9GL2 - chains A and B of the 4 polymer chains in the assembly; structure by electron microscopy, 3.20 A resolution.

[Chain A]
Molecule: Guanine nucleotide-binding protein G(s) subunit alpha isoforms short
Source organism: Homo sapiens
Reference sequence: P63092 (GNAS2_HUMAN); residues 1-394 here = UniProt positions 1-394
Sequence (394 residues; numbered 1 to 394; the number before each row is that of its first residue):
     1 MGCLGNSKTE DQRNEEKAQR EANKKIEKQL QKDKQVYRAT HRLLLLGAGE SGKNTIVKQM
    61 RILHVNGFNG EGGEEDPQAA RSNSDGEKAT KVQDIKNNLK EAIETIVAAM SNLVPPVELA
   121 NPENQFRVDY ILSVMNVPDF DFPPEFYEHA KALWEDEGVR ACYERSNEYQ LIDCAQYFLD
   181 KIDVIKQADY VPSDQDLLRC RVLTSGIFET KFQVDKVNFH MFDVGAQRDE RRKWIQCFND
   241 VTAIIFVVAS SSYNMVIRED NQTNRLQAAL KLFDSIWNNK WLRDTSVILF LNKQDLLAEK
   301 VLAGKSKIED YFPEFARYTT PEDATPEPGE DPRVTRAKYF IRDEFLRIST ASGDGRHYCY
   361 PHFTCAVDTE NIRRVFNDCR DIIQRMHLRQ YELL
Unresolved in the structure: 1-11, 63-203, 256-262, 320-332
Sequence notes: conflict Asn54 (Ser in P63092), Ala226 (Gly in P63092), Ala268 (Glu in P63092), Lys271 (Asn in P63092), Asp274 (Lys in P63092), Lys280 (Arg in P63092), Asp284 (Thr in P63092), Thr285 (Ile in P63092)
Small-molecule neighbours: Phosphatidylinositol-4-phosphate (T7M; (2R)-1-(heptadecanoyloxy)-3-{[(R)-hydroxy{[(1R,2R,3R,4R,5S,6R)-2,3,5,6-tetrahydroxy-4-(phosphonooxy)cyclohexyl]oxy}phosphoryl]oxy}propan-2-yl (5Z,8Z,11Z,14Z)-icosa-5,8,11,14-tetraenoate): Gln390, Tyr391, Glu392

[Chain B]
Molecule: Guanine nucleotide-binding protein G(I)/G(S)/G(T) subunit beta-1
Source organism: Homo sapiens
Reference sequence: P62873 (GBB1_HUMAN); residues 2-340 here = UniProt positions 2-340
Sequence (352 residues; row label = number of the first residue in the row; numbers below 1 keep their minus sign (Met-11 is residue -11)):
   -11 MHHHHHHHHG SSGSELDQLR QEAEQLKNQI RDARKACADA TLSQITNNID PVGRIQMRTR
    49 RTLRGHLAKI YAMHWGTDSR LLVSASQDGK LIIWDSYTTN KVHAIPLRSS WVMTCAYAPS
   109 GNYVACGGLD NICSIYNLKT REGNVRVSRE LAGHTGYLSC CRFLDDNQIV TSSGDTTCAL
   169 WDIETGQQTT TFTGHTGDVM SLSLAPDTRL FVSGACDASA KLWDVREGMC RQTFTGHESD
   229 INAICFFPNG NAFATGSDDA TCRLFDLRAD QELMTYSHDN IICGITSVSF SKSGRLLLAG
   289 YDDFNCNVWD ALKADRAGVL AGHDNRVSCL GVTDDGMAVA TGSWDSFLKI WN
Unresolved in the structure: -11 to 9
Sequence notes: initiating methionine (-11); expression tag (-10 to 1)
Curated features (UniProtKB/Swiss-Prot):
  - modified residue: Ser2 (N-acetylserine), His266 (Phosphohistidine)
  - natural variant: Leu30 (L30F: In MRD42; uncertain significance), Arg52 (R52G: In MRD42), Gly64 (G64V: In MRD42), Asp76 (D76E: In MRD42; D76G: In MRD42), Gly77 (G77S: In MRD42), Lys78 (K78R: In MRD42), Ile80 (I80N: In MRD42; I80T: In MRD42), His91 (H91R: In MRD42; uncertain significance), Ala92 (A92T: In MRD42), Pro94 (P94S: In MRD42), Leu95 (L95P: In MRD42), Arg96 (R96L: In MRD42), 5 further natural variant entries in UniProt

[Chain A / chain B interface]
Pairs across the interface (50):
  Gln19(A) with Asp83(B), hydrogen bond; Asn88(B), hydrogen bond (backbone-side chain)
  Arg20(A) with Thr87(B), hydrogen bond (side chain-backbone); Asn88(B)
  Asn23(A) with Asn88(B); Lys89(B)
  Ile26(A) with Lys89(B); Ala92(B), hydrophobic
  Glu27(A) with Gly53(B); Lys89(B), salt bridge
  Leu30(A) with Gly53(B); Leu55(B); Lys78(B)
  Asp33(A) with Lys78(B), salt bridge
  Lys34(A) with Leu55(B)
  Thr204(A) with Asn119(B), hydrogen bond (backbone-side chain)
  Ser205(A) with Asp118(B); Asn119(B)
  Gly206(A) with Leu117(B); Asn119(B)
  Ile207(A) with Trp99(B); Leu117(B), hydrophobic
  Glu209(A) with Trp99(B), hydrogen bond
  Phe222(A) with Trp99(B), hydrophobic
  Gln227(A) with Leu117(B), hydrogen bond (side chain-backbone); Asn119(B), hydrogen bond; Tyr145(B)
  Arg228(A) with Thr143(B)
  Glu230(A) with Asp186(B); Cys204(B), hydrogen bond
  Lys233(A) with Met188(B); Cys204(B); Asp228(B), salt bridge; Asn230(B); Asp246(B), salt bridge
  Trp234(A) with Leu117(B), hydrophobic; Tyr145(B)
  Gln236(A) with Lys57(B), hydrogen bond (backbone-side chain); Tyr59(B); Trp332(B)
  Cys237(A) with Tyr59(B), hydrogen bond; Gln75(B); Trp99(B); Met101(B), hydrophobic
  Phe238(A) with Trp99(B), hydrophobic; Leu117(B), hydrophobic
  Asn239(A) with Lys57(B), hydrogen bond
  Asp240(A) with Gln75(B)
  Trp281(A) with Arg314(B); Trp332(B), hydrophobic
Also at the interface, not in a pair above, chain A (28 interface residues in all): Glu16, Ala22, Gln31
Also at the interface, not in a pair above, chain B (31 interface residues in all): Arg68, Ile80, Thr86, Val90, Ser98

[Summary]
The interface between chain A and chain B involves 28 residues on one side and 31 on the other; the contacts
include 11 hydrogen bonds and 4 salt bridges. Polar contacts include Glu27(A)-Lys89(B), Asp33(A)-Lys78(B) and
Lys233(A)-Asp228(B). Chain A binds Phosphatidylinositol-4-phosphate.
Here chain A is Guanine nucleotide-binding protein G(s) subunit alpha isoforms short and chain B is Guanine
nucleotide-binding protein G(I)/G(S)/G(T) subunit beta-1, both from Homo sapiens. Entry 9GL2 (Befiradol-bound
serotonin 5-HT1A receptor - Gs Protein Complex) was determined by electron microscopy, deposited together with
8PJK and 8PKM.
